8G90 - chains A and B; structure by X-ray diffraction, 1.20 A resolution.

# Chain A
Molecule: Isoform 2 of La-related protein 1
Organism: Homo sapiens
UniProt: Q6PKG0-3 (LARP1-3_HUMAN); numbering as in UniProt (aligned over 323-410)
Amino-acid sequence (99 residues; row label = number of the first residue in the row):
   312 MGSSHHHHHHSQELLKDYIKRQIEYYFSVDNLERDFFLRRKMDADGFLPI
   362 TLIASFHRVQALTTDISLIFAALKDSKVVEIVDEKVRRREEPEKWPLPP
Disordered / not traced: 312-322
Differences from the reference sequence: initiating methionine (312); expression tag (313-322)
From the paper describing this entry:
  - mutagenesis - Q333A (50-fold): decreased binding to guanylated poly(A) RNAs

# Chain B
Molecule: 6-nt RNA strand
Sequence (6 nucleotides; each row starts with the number of its first residue; numbers below 1 keep their minus sign (A-6 is residue -6)):
    -6 AAAAAX
Disordered / not traced: -6 to -5
Modified positions: SRA (adenosine -5'-thio-monophosphate) at position -1

# Interface between chain A and chain B
Residue-residue contacts (14; chain A residue first):
  Gln333(A) with A-2(B), hydrogen bond to the base
  Tyr336(A) with A-2(B), stacking on the base
  Tyr337(A) with A-2(B), sugar contact; SRA_-1(B), base contact
  Arg345(A) with A-2(B), salt bridge to the phosphate
  Asp346(A) with SRA_-1(B), hydrogen bond to the sugar
  Phe348(A) with SRA_-1(B), base contact
  Ser366(A) with A-4(B), hydrogen bond to the base
  Phe367(A) with A-4(B), base contact; SRA_-1(B), base contact
  His368(A) with A-4(B), stacking on the base; SRA_-1(B), base contact
  Arg369(A) with A-2(B), phosphate contact; SRA_-1(B), base contact
Interface residues without a listed pair, chain A (12 interface residues in all): Asn342, Leu349

# Summary
12 residues of chain A face 3 of chain B across their interface; the contacts include 3 hydrogen bonds, 1 salt
bridge and 2 aromatic stacking contacts. Polar pairs include Gln333(A)-A-2(B), Ser366(A)-A-4(B) and
Asp346(A)-SRA_-1(B). The paper reports that Q333A of chain A reduces binding to guanylated poly(A) RNAs.
Here chain A is Isoform 2 of La-related protein 1 (Homo sapiens) and chain B is a 6-nt RNA strand. Entry 8G90
(LaM domain of human LARP1 in complex with Sp phosphorothioate isomer of AAAAA(SRA) RNA) was determined by
X-ray diffraction together with 8G91, 8EY6, 8EY7, 8EY8 and 7SOW from the same study.
